Entry 8W8O (X-ray diffraction, 2.51 A resolution); this record covers chains D and F of the 9 polymer chains in the assembly.

[Chain D]
Protein: DNA-directed RNA polymerase subunit beta'
Source organism: Thermus thermophilus HB8
Notes: EC 2.7.7.6
UniProt: Q8RQE8 (RPOC_THET8); residue numbers follow UniProt; this construct covers 1-1524
Amino-acid sequence (1524 residues; row label = number of the first residue in the row):
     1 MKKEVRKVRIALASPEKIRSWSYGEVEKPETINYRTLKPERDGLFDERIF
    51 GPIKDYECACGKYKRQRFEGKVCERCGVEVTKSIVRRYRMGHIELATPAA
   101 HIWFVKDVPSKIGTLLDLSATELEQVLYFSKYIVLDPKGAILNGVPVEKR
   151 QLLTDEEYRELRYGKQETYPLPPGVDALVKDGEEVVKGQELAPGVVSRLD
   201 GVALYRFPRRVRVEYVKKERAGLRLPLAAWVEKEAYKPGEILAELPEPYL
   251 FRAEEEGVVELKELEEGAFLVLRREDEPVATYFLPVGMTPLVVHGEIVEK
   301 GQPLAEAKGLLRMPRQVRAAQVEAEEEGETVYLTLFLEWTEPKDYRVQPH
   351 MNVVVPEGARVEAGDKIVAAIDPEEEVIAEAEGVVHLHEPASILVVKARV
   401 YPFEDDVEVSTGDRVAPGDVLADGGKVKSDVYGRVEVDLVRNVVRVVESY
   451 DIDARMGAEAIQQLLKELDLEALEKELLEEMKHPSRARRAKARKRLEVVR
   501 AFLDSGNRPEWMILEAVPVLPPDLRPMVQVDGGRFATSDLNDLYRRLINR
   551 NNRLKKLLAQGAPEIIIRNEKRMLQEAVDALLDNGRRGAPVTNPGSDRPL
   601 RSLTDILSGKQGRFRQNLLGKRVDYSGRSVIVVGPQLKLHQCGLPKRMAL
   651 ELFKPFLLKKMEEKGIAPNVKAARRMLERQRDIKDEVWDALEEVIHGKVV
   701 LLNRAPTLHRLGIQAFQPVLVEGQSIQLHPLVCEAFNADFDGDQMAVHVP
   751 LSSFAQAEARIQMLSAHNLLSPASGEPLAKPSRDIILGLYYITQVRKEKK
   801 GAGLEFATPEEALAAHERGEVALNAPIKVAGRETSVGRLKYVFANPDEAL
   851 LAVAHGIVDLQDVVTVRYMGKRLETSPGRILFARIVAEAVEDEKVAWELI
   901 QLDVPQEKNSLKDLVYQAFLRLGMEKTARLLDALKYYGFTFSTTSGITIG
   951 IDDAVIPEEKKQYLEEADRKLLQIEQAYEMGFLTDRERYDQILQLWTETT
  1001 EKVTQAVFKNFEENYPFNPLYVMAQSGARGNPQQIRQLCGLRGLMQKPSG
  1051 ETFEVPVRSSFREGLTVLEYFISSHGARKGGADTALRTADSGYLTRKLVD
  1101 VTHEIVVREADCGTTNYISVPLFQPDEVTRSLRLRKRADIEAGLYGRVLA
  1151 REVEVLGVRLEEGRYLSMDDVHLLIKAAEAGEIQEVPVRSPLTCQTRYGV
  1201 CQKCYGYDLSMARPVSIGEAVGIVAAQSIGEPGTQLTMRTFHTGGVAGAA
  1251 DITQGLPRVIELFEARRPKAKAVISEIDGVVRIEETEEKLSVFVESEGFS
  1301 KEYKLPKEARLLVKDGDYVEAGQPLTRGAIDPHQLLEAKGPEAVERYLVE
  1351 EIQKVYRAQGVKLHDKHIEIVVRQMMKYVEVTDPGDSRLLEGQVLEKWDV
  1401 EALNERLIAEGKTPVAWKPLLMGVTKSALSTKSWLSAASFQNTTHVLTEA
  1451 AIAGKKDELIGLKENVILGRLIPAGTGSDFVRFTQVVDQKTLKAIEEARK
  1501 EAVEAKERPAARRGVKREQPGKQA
Not modelled in the structure: 1-2, 143-144, 1127, 1238-1253, 1503-1524
Metal / ion sites: Zn2+ site 1: Cys58, Cys60, Cys73, Cys76; Mg2+ site 1: Asp739, Asp741, Asp743 (shared with 1 residue of chain I); Mg2+ site 2 near Lys840 (its only coordinating residue here); Mg2+ site 3: Trp897, Ile900; Zn2+ site 2: Cys1112, Cys1194, Cys1201, Cys1204

[Chain F]
Protein: RNA polymerase sigma factor SigA
Source organism: Thermus thermophilus HB8
UniProt: Q5SKW1 (Q5SKW1_THET8); numbering as in UniProt (aligned over 1-423)
Amino-acid sequence (443 residues; row label = number of the first residue in the row; numbers below 1 keep their minus sign (Met-19 is residue -19)):
   -19 MGSSHHHHHHSSGLVPRGSHMKKSKRKNAQAQEAQETEVLVQEEAEELPE
    31 FPEGEPDPDLEDPDLTLEDDLLDLPEEGEGLDLEEEEEDLPIPKISTSDP
    81 VRQYLHEIGQVPLLTLEEEVELARKVEEGMEAIKKLSEITGLDPDLIREV
   131 VRAKILGSARVRHIPGLKETLDPKTVEEIDQKLKSLPKEHKRYLHIAREG
   181 EAARQHLIEANLRLVVSIAKKYTGRGLSFLDLIQEGNQGLIRAVEKFEYK
   231 RRFKFSTYATWWIRQAINRAIADQARTIRIPVHMVETINKLSRTARQLQQ
   281 ELGREPTYEEIAEAMGPGWDAKRVEETLKIAQEPVSLETPIGDEKDSFYG
   331 DFIPDEHLPSPVDAATQSLLSEELEKALSKLSEREAMVLKLRKGLIDGRE
   381 HTLEEVGAFFGVTRERIRQIENKALRKLKYHESRTRKLRDFLD
Not modelled in the structure: -19 to 77
Sequence notes: expression tag (-19 to 0)
Metal / ion sites: Mg2+: Ala292, Gly296, Trp299

[Chain D / chain F interface]
Pairs across the interface (138):
  Glu30(D) - Arg259(F)
  Thr31(D) - Thr257(F)  hydrogen bond (side chain-backbone)
  Thr31(D) - Ile258(F)
  Ile32(D) - Ile258(F)
  Tyr34(D) - Ile258(F)  hydrophobic
  Tyr34(D) - Arg259(F)
  Tyr34(D) - Ile260(F)  hydrophobic
  Tyr34(D) - Pro261(F)
  Tyr34(D) - Met264(F)
  Tyr34(D) - Ile310(F)
  Ile53(D) - His337(F)
  Arg65(D) - Gly378(F)  hydrogen bond (side chain-backbone)
  Arg67(D) - Asp377(F)
  Arg67(D) - Arg379(F)
  Ser83(D) - His337(F)  hydrogen bond
  Tyr128(D) - Gln83(F)
  Phe129(D) - Gln83(F)
  Phe129(D) - Glu87(F)
  Ser130(D) - Gln83(F)
  Arg159(D) - Gln90(F)
  Arg206(D) - Glu101(F)  salt bridge
  Phe207(D) - Glu97(F)
  Phe207(D) - Glu98(F)
  Phe207(D) - Glu101(F)
  Pro349(D) - Glu97(F)
  His350(D) - Leu96(F)
  His350(D) - Arg232(F)  hydrogen bond
  Asn352(D) - Arg104(F)
  Ile371(D) - Tyr229(F)  hydrophobic
  Ile371(D) - Lys230(F)
  Ile371(D) - Arg232(F)
  Asp372(D) - Arg232(F)  salt bridge
  Glu375(D) - Arg232(F)  salt bridge
  Ala391(D) - Glu97(F)
  Asp406(D) - Lys171(F)  salt bridge
  Val407(D) - Lys171(F)  hydrogen bond (backbone-side chain)
  Val407(D) - His175(F)
  Glu408(D) - Lys164(F)
  Glu408(D) - Lys171(F)  salt bridge
  Val409(D) - Lys164(F)
  Val409(D) - His175(F)
  Ser410(D) - Lys164(F)
  Ser410(D) - Leu174(F)
  Ser410(D) - His175(F)
  Ser410(D) - Arg178(F)
  Thr411(D) - Ile135(F)
  Thr411(D) - Arg178(F)  hydrogen bond (backbone-side chain)
  Asp413(D) - Lys134(F)
  Asp413(D) - Lys164(F)  salt bridge
  Asp413(D) - Arg178(F)  salt bridge
  Arg434(D) - Ile135(F)  hydrogen bond (side chain-backbone)
  Val437(D) - His175(F)
  Leu439(D) - Arg172(F)
  Pro526(D) - Leu317(F)
  Val530(D) - Tyr329(F)
  Val530(D) - Ile333(F)  hydrophobic
  Gly532(D) - Lys309(F)  hydrogen bond (backbone-side chain)
  Arg534(D) - Glu313(F)  hydrogen bond (side chain-backbone)
  Phe535(D) - Pro314(F)
  Phe535(D) - Val315(F)  hydrogen bond (backbone-backbone)
  Ala536(D) - Val315(F)
  Ala536(D) - Leu317(F)  hydrophobic
  Ala536(D) - Tyr329(F)  hydrophobic
  Thr537(D) - Pro314(F)
  Thr537(D) - Val315(F)  hydrogen bond (backbone-backbone)
  Thr537(D) - Ser316(F)
  Thr537(D) - Leu317(F)  hydrogen bond (backbone-backbone)
  Ser538(D) - Leu317(F)
  Ser538(D) - Glu318(F)  hydrogen bond
  Asp539(D) - Ser316(F)  hydrogen bond
  Asp539(D) - Glu318(F)  hydrogen bond (backbone-side chain)
  Asp542(D) - Thr257(F)  hydrogen bond
  Arg545(D) - Gln254(F)  hydrogen bond (side chain-backbone)
  Arg545(D) - Arg256(F)  hydrogen bond (side chain-backbone)
  Arg545(D) - Thr257(F)
  Asn549(D) - Gln254(F)
  Arg550(D) - Asp211(F)  salt bridge
  Arg553(D) - Asp211(F)  salt bridge
  Arg553(D) - Gln214(F)
  Arg553(D) - Glu215(F)  salt bridge
  Arg553(D) - Gln218(F)
  Arg553(D) - Gln254(F)
  Lys555(D) - Arg142(F)  hydrogen bond (backbone-side chain)
  Lys556(D) - Gln218(F)
  Leu557(D) - Gln214(F)
  Leu557(D) - Ile221(F)  hydrophobic
  Leu558(D) - Arg142(F)
  Ala559(D) - Arg142(F)
  Ala559(D) - Ile144(F)
  Gln560(D) - Arg184(F)  hydrogen bond (backbone-side chain)
  Gln560(D) - Arg222(F)
  Gly561(D) - Leu136(F)
  Gly561(D) - Arg140(F)
  Gly561(D) - Arg184(F)  hydrogen bond (backbone-side chain)
  Gly561(D) - Gln185(F)  hydrogen bond (backbone-side chain)
  Ala562(D) - Arg140(F)  hydrogen bond (backbone-side chain)
  Ala562(D) - Ile221(F)  hydrophobic
  Pro563(D) - Arg140(F)
  Pro563(D) - Gln185(F)
  Pro563(D) - Ile188(F)  hydrophobic
  Pro563(D) - Glu189(F)
  Glu564(D) - Arg140(F)
  Ile565(D) - Tyr84(F)  hydrophobic
  Ile565(D) - Glu87(F)
  Ile565(D) - Glu189(F)
  Ile565(D) - Leu192(F)  hydrophobic
  Ile566(D) - Ile188(F)  hydrophobic
  Ile566(D) - Leu192(F)  hydrophobic
  Ile566(D) - Gln214(F)  hydrogen bond (backbone-side chain)
  Ile566(D) - Asn217(F)
  Arg568(D) - Glu87(F)  salt bridge
  Asn569(D) - Tyr84(F)
  Asn569(D) - Leu210(F)
  Asn569(D) - Gln214(F)  hydrogen bond
  Glu570(D) - Gln214(F)  hydrogen bond
  Arg572(D) - Pro80(F)
  Arg572(D) - Gln83(F)
  Arg572(D) - Tyr84(F)
  Arg572(D) - Glu87(F)  salt bridge
  Met573(D) - Leu210(F)  hydrophobic
  Met573(D) - Asp211(F)
  Met573(D) - Gln214(F)
  Glu576(D) - Pro80(F)
  Pro594(D) - Gly206(F)
  Arg598(D) - Ser316(F)  hydrogen bond
  Arg598(D) - Glu318(F)  hydrogen bond (side chain-backbone)
  Arg598(D) - Pro320(F)
  Arg601(D) - Glu318(F)
  Gln611(D) - Lys325(F)
  Gln611(D) - Asp326(F)
  Asn669(D) - Asp420(F)  hydrogen bond
  Lys671(D) - Asp420(F)  hydrogen bond (side chain-backbone)
  Lys671(D) - Phe421(F)
  Lys671(D) - Asp423(F)  salt bridge
  Ala672(D) - Asp420(F)
  Arg674(D) - Val342(F)
  Arg674(D) - Thr346(F)  hydrogen bond
  Arg675(D) - Asp420(F)  salt bridge
Interface residues without a listed pair, chain D (84 interface residues in all): Arg35, Asp55, Ile84, Arg209, Gly412, Met527, Val528, Gly533, Ile567, Arg587, Pro668, Val670
Interface residues without a listed pair, chain F (84 interface residues in all): Ser78, Val91, Val100, Glu129, Arg132, Pro145, Lys168, Glu179, Ser208, Ile213, Ala255, Gln312, Phe328, Leu338, Leu349

[Overview]
Chain D and chain F each contribute 84 residues to their interface, with 31 hydrogen bonds and 14 salt
bridges. Polar contacts include Arg206(D)-Glu101(F), Asp372(D)-Arg232(F) and Glu375(D)-Arg232(F). Cys58(D),
Cys60(D), Cys73(D) and Cys76(D) coordinate Zn2+ site 1.
Here chain D is DNA-directed RNA polymerase subunit beta' and chain F is RNA polymerase sigma factor SigA,
both from Thermus thermophilus HB8. Entry 8W8O (Thermus thermophilus initiation complex in the
half-translocated state) was determined by X-ray diffraction together with 8W8N and 8W8P from the same study.
